7N5T - chains A and X of the 3 polymer chains in the assembly; structure by X-ray diffraction, 2.90 A resolution.

Chain A:
Name: Zinc finger and BTB domain-containing protein 7A
From: Homo sapiens
Notes: fragment: zinc finger domain
UniProt: O95365 (ZBT7A_HUMAN); numbering as in UniProt (aligned over 369-500)
Sequence (143 residues; row label = number of the first residue in the row):
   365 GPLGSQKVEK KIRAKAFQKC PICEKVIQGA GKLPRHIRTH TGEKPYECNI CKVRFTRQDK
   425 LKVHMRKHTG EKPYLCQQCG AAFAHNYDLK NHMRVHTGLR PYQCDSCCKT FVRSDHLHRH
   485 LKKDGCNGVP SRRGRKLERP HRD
Unresolved in the structure: 365-380, 492-507
Differences from the reference sequence: expression tag (365-368, 501-507)
Metal / ion sites: Zn2+ site 1: Cys-384, Cys-387, His-400, His-404; Zn2+ site 2: Cys-412, Cys-415, His-428, His-432; Zn2+ site 3: Cys-440, Cys-443, His-456, His-460; Zn2+ site 4: Cys-468, Cys-471, His-484, Cys-490
UniProt features mapped onto this chain:
  - zinc finger: Gln-382 to His-404 (C2H2-type 1), Tyr-410 to His-432 (C2H2-type 2), Tyr-438 to His-460 (C2H2-type 3), Tyr-466 to Cys-490 (C2H2-type 4)
  - cross-link: Lys-436 (Glycyl lysine isopeptide (Lys-Gly) (interchain with G-Cter in SUMO2))
  - natural variant: Cys-384 (C384W: In MNDLFH), Thr-405 (T405K: In MNDLFH), Asp-452 (D452N: In MNDLFH; uncertain significance)
  - mutagenesis: Lys-371 (K371R: No effect on sumoylation with SUMO1. No effect on promoter binding), Arg-377 (R377L: No effect on transcription repressor activity. No effect on nuclear localization), Lys-379 (K379R: No effect on sumoylation with SUMO1. Decreased transcription repression activity. No effect on promoter binding), Lys-383 (K383R: No effect on sumoylation with SUMO1. No effect on promoter binding), Cys-387 (C387F: Decreased transcription repressor activity. No effect on nuclear localization), Ile-391 (I391L: No effect on transcription repressor activity. No effect on nuclear localization), Lys-396 (K396R: No effect on sumoylation with SUMO1. Decreased transcription repression activity. No effect on promoter binding), Arg-399 (R399L: Decreased transcription repressor activity, dominant negative effect. Increased glycolysis and cell proliferation, dominant negative effect. No effect on nuclear localization), Arg-402 (R402H: Decreased transcription repressor activity. Acts as a dominant negative. No effect on nuclear localization), Thr-403 (T403N: Decreased transcription repressor activity. No effect on nuclear localization), His-404 (H404R: Decreased transcription repressor activity. Acts as a dominant negative. No effect on nuclear localization), Gly-406 (G406V: Decreased transcription repressor activity. No effect on nuclear localization), 9 further mutagenesis entries in UniProt
From the paper describing this entry:
  - binding site for DNA Strand II: Arg-483

Chain X:
Molecule: DNA Strand I
Sequence (15 nucleotides; each row starts with the number of its first residue):
     1 TGTGGGGAAG GGGCC
Unresolved in the structure: 1

Chain A / chain X interface:
Residue-residue contacts (23; chain A residue first):
  Lys-389(A) / DG11(X)  salt bridge to the phosphate
  Ile-391(A) / DG12(X)  phosphate contact
  Gln-392(A) / DG12(X)  hydrogen bond to the phosphate
  Gln-392(A) / DG13(X)  hydrogen bond to the phosphate
  Lys-396(A) / DG13(X)  hydrogen bond to the base
  Lys-396(A) / DC14(X)  base contact
  Arg-399(A) / DG11(X)  base contact
  Arg-399(A) / DG12(X)  hydrogen bond to the base
  His-400(A) / DG11(X)  salt bridge to the phosphate
  Thr-403(A) / DG10(X)  sugar contact
  Arg-421(A) / DG11(X)  hydrogen bond to the base
  Lys-424(A) / DG10(X)  hydrogen bond to the base
  Tyr-451(A) / DG7(X)  hydrogen bond to the phosphate
  Arg-458(A) / DG5(X)  salt bridge to the phosphate
  Arg-464(A) / DG4(X)  salt bridge to the phosphate
  Val-476(A) / DG5(X)  phosphate contact
  Arg-477(A) / DG5(X)  hydrogen bond to the base
  Arg-477(A) / DG6(X)  hydrogen bond to the base
  His-480(A) / DG4(X)  base contact
  His-480(A) / DG5(X)  hydrogen bond to the base
  Arg-483(A) / DT3(X)  base contact
  Arg-483(A) / DG4(X)  hydrogen bond to the base
  Arg-483(A) / DG5(X)  base contact
Also at the interface, not in a pair above, chain A (18 interface residues in all): Asp-452, Asn-455
Also at the interface, not in a pair above, chain X (11 interface residues in all): DA9

Summary:
18 residues of chain A and 11 residues of chain X are in contact, with 11 hydrogen bonds and 4 salt bridges.
Polar pairs include Lys-396(A)/DG13(X), Arg-399(A)/DG12(X) and Arg-421(A)/DG11(X). Curated annotation
(UniProt) lists 21 mutagenesis sites on chain A. From the paper: a binding site for DNA Strand II at
Arg-483(A).
Chain A is Zinc finger and BTB domain-containing protein 7A (Homo sapiens) and chain X is DNA Strand I; the
structure, ZBTB7A Zinc Finger Domain Bound to -200 Site of Fetal Globin Promoter (Oligo 5), was determined by
X-ray diffraction, deposited together with 7EYI and 7N5S.
